8JWY - chain A; structure by X-ray diffraction, 2.33 A resolution.

== Chain A ==
Name: Adenosine receptor A2a, Endolysin
Source organism: Homo sapiens
UniProtKB: chimeric construct of P29274, D9IEF7: residues 2-208 from P29274 (AA2AR_HUMAN) positions 2-208 (same numbers); residues 209-368 from D9IEF7 positions 2-161 (UniProt number = residue number - 207); residues 369-463 from P29274 (AA2AR_HUMAN) positions 222-316 (UniProt number = residue number - 147)
Chain sequence (481 residues; numbered -7 to 473; the number before each row is that of its first residue; numbers below 1 keep their minus sign (Asp-7 is residue -7)):
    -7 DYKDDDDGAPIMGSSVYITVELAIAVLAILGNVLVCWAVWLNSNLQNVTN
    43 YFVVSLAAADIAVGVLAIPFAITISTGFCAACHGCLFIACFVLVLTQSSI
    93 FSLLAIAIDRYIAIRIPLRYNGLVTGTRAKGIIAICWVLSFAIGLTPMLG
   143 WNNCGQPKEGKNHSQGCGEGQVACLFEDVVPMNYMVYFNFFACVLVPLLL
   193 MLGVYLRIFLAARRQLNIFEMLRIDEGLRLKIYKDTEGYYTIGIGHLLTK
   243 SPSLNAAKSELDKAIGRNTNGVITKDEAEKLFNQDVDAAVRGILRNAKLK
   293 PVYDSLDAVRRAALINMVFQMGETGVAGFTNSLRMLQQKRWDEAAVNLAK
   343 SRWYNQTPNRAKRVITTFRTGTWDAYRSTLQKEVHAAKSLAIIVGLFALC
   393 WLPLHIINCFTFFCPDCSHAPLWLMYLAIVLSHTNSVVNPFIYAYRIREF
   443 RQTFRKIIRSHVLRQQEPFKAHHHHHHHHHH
Not modelled in the structure: -7 to 2, 149-155, 458-473
Disulfide bonds: Cys71-Cys159, Cys74-Cys146, Cys77-Cys166, Cys406-Cys409
Differences from the reference sequence: expression tag (-7 to 1, 464-473); engineered mutation Thr261 (Cys54 in D9IEF7), Ala304 (Cys97 in D9IEF7)
Bound ions: Na+: Asp52, Ser91
Residues lining bound ligands: 2-118 (VBF; 3-[2-azanyl-6-[2-oxidanylidene-1-[[6-(2-oxidanylpropan-2-yl)pyridin-2-yl]methyl]pyridin-4-yl]pyrimidin-4-yl]-2-methyl-benzenecarbonitrile): Tyr9, Ala63, Ile66, Ser67, Val84, Leu85, Thr88, Phe168, Glu169, Met174, Met177, Asn181, Trp393, Leu396, His397, Asn400, Leu414, Met417, Tyr418, Ile421
UniProt features mapped onto this chain:
  - binding site (adenosine): Glu169, Asn400, Ser424, His425
  - glycosylation: Asn154 (N-linked (GlcNAc...) asparagine)
From the paper describing this entry:
  - binding site for 2-118: Tyr9, Thr88, Tyr418
  - mutagenesis - Y418N (30-fold): decreased signaling in response to 2-118
  - mutagenesis - Y9F (2.7-fold): increased signaling in response to 2-118
  - conformationally variable residues (side-chain flip): Phe168, Glu169, Asn400

== In short ==
Bound to chain A: 2-118. Asp52 and Ser91 coordinate Na+. Curated annotation (UniProt) lists 4
adenosine-binding residues. From the paper: a binding site for 2-118 at Tyr9, Thr88 and Tyr418; Y418N reduces
signaling in response to 2-118.
Chain A is Adenosine receptor A2a, Endolysin (Homo sapiens); the structure, Crystal structure of A2AR-T4L in
complex with 2-118, was determined by X-ray diffraction (same publication as 8JWZ).
